PDB entry 1AYM | X-ray diffraction, 2.15 A resolution | chains 1 and 4 of the 4 polymer chains in the assembly

[Chain 1]
Name: Human rhinovirus 16 coat protein
From: Human rhinovirus sp
Notes: engineered mutation(s): N-TERMINAL MYRISTOYLATION ON VP4
UniProtKB: Q82122 (POLG_HRV16); residues 1-285 here correspond to UniProt positions 568-852 (UniProt number = residue number + 567)
Amino-acid sequence (285 residues; each row starts with the number of its first residue):
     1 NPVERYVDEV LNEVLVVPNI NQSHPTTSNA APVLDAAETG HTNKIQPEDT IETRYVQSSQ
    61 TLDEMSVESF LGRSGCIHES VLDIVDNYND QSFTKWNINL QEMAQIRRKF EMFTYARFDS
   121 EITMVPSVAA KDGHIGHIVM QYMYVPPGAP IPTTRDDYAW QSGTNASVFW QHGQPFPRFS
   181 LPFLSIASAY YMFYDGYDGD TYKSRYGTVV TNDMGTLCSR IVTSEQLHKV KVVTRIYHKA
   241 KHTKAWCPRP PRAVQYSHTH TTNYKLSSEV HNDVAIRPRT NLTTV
Ion coordination: Zn2+ near H134 (its only coordinating residue here)

[Chain 4]
Name: Human rhinovirus 16 coat protein
From: Human rhinovirus sp
Notes: engineered mutation(s): N-TERMINAL MYRISTOYLATION ON VP4
UniProtKB: P23008 (POLG_HRV1A); aligned to UniProt positions 1-68 over residues 1-68 (the alignment contains insertions or deletions, so no single offset holds)
Amino-acid sequence (68 residues; numbered 1 to 68; the number before each row is that of its first residue):
     1 GAQVSRQNVG THSTQNMVSN GSSLNYFNIN YFKDAASSGA SRLDFSQDPS KFTDPVKDVL
    61 EKGIPTLQ
Unresolved in the structure: 8-22, 45-68
Covalently attached groups: myristic acid (MYR) linked to G1

[Interface between chain 1 and chain 4]
Residue-residue contacts (24; chain 1 residue first):
  P2(1) - S5(4)
  V3(1) - S5(4)
  V3(1) - R6(4)
  V3(1) - Q7(4)
  V3(1) - L24(4)
  E4(1) - Q7(4)
  Y6(1) - Y26(4)  hydrophobic
  E9(1) - R42(4)  salt bridge
  D63(1) - L43(4)
  S66(1) - L43(4)
  E68(1) - A40(4)
  E68(1) - S41(4)  hydrogen bond (side chain-backbone)
  D119(1) - A36(4)
  S180(1) - A36(4)  hydrogen bond (side chain-backbone)
  S180(1) - S37(4)
  P182(1) - A36(4)  hydrophobic
  K241(1) - A36(4)  hydrogen bond (side chain-backbone)
  K241(1) - S37(4)  hydrogen bond (side chain-backbone)
  K241(1) - S38(4)  hydrogen bond (side chain-backbone)
  H242(1) - A35(4)
  H242(1) - A36(4)
  H242(1) - S38(4)  hydrogen bond (side chain-backbone)
  H242(1) - G39(4)  hydrogen bond (side chain-backbone)
  H242(1) - S41(4)
Other interface residues (no listed pair), chain 1 (17 interface residues in all): V7, V14, L15, L181
Other interface residues (no listed pair), chain 4 (15 interface residues in all): Q3

[Summary]
17 residues of chain 1 face 15 of chain 4 across their interface; the contacts include 7 hydrogen bonds and 1
salt bridge. Polar contacts include E9(1)-R42(4), E68(1)-S41(4) and S180(1)-A36(4). Covalently linked myristic
acid: at G1(4).
Chain 1 is Human rhinovirus 16 coat protein and chain 4 is Human rhinovirus 16 coat protein, both from Human
rhinovirus sp; the structure, Human rhinovirus 16 coat protein at high resolution, was determined by X-ray
diffraction.
